PDB entry 3R93 | X-ray diffraction, 2.06 A resolution | chains A and E

== Chain A ==
Molecule: M-phase phosphoprotein 8
From: Homo sapiens
Reference sequence: Q99549 (MPP8_HUMAN); residue numbers follow UniProt; this construct covers 55-116
Sequence (62 residues; row label = number of the first residue in the row):
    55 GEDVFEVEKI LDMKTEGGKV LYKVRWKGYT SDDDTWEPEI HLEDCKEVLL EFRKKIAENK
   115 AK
Disordered / not traced: 55-56, 115-116
Curated features (UniProtKB/Swiss-Prot):
  - region: Trp80 to Asp87 (Histone H3K9me3 binding)
  - site: Phe59 (Interaction with histone H3K9me3)
  - modified residue: Ser85 (Phosphoserine)
  - mutagenesis: Trp80 (W80A: Abolishes interaction with histone H3K9me3 and prevents recruitment of the HUSH complex to heterochromatin. Impaired ability to mediate silencing of unintegrated retroviral DNA)
From the paper describing this entry:
  - mutagenesis - K100P, E101P: increased binding to H3K27me3 peptide
  - binding site for H3K9Me3 peptide (chain E): Val58, Phe59, Glu60, Val61, Trp80, Tyr83, Glu91, Asp98 to Lys100, Glu101, Val102

== Chain E ==
Molecule: H3K9Me3 peptide
Sequence (15 residues; each row starts with the number of its first residue):
     1 ARTKQTARKS TGGKA
Disordered / not traced: 1-3
Modified positions: Lys9 (n-trimethyllysine; M3L)
From the paper describing this entry:
  - post-translational modification sites: Lys9

== How chain A and chain E interact ==
Residue-residue contacts - 27 pairs, chain A then chain E:
  Val58(A) - Thr6(E)
  Val58(A) - Ala7(E)
  Phe59(A) - Thr6(E)
  Phe59(A) - Ala7(E)  hydrogen bond (backbone-backbone)
  Phe59(A) - Lys9(E)
  Glu60(A) - Gln5(E)
  Val61(A) - Gln5(E)  hydrogen bond (backbone-backbone)
  Trp80(A) - Ala7(E)
  Trp80(A) - Arg8(E)
  Trp80(A) - Lys9(E)
  Tyr83(A) - Lys9(E)
  Asp87(A) - Lys9(E)
  Thr89(A) - Ser10(E)
  Trp90(A) - Ser10(E)
  Glu91(A) - Arg8(E)
  Glu91(A) - Lys9(E)
  Glu91(A) - Ser10(E)  hydrogen bond
  His95(A) - Ala7(E)
  His95(A) - Arg8(E)  hydrogen bond (side chain-backbone)
  His95(A) - Ser10(E)
  Asp98(A) - Gln5(E)
  Asp98(A) - Thr6(E)  hydrogen bond (backbone-backbone)
  Cys99(A) - Gln5(E)
  Cys99(A) - Thr6(E)  hydrogen bond (side chain-backbone)
  Lys100(A) - Gln5(E)  hydrogen bond (backbone-side chain)
  Glu101(A) - Gln5(E)  hydrogen bond (backbone-side chain)
  Val102(A) - Gln5(E)  hydrogen bond (backbone-side chain)
Other interface residues (no listed pair), chain A (19 interface residues in all): Asp57, Pro92, Leu96
Other interface residues (no listed pair), chain E (7 interface residues in all): Lys4
The authors on this interface:
  - pairs named by the authors: Phe59(A)-Lys9(E), Trp80(A)-Lys9(E), Tyr83(A)-Lys9(E), Glu91(A)-Ser10(E) (hydrogen bond), Asp98(A)-Gln5(E) (hydrophobic contact), Glu101(A)-Gln5(E) (hydrogen bond), Val102(A)-Gln5(E) (hydrogen bond)
  - interface residues, chain A: Val58(A), Phe59(A), Glu60(A), Val61(A), Asp88(A)
  - interface residues, chain E: Gln5(E), Thr6(E), Ala7(E), Arg8(E)

== Summary ==
19 residues of chain A face 7 of chain E across their interface; the contacts include 9 hydrogen bonds. Polar
contacts include Glu91(A)-Ser10(E), His95(A)-Arg8(E) and Cys99(A)-Thr6(E). The authors report contacts between
Phe59(A) and Lys9(E), Trp80(A) and Lys9(E) and Tyr83(A) and Lys9(E); hydrogen bonds between Glu91(A) and
Ser10(E), Glu101(A) and Gln5(E) and Val102(A) and Gln5(E); a hydrophobic contact between Asp98(A) and Gln5(E).
The paper reports a binding site for H3K9Me3 peptide (chain E) at Val58(A), Phe59(A) and Glu60(A) among
others; K100P and E101P of chain A increase binding to H3K27me3 peptide.
Chain A is M-phase phosphoprotein 8 (Homo sapiens) and chain E is H3K9Me3 peptide; the structure, Crystal
structure of the chromo domain of M-phase phosphoprotein 8 bound to H3K9Me3 peptide, was determined by X-ray
diffraction (same publication as 3LWE).
